8E8Y - chains 1 and L of the 6 polymer chains in the assembly; structure by electron microscopy, 2.50 A resolution.

# Chain 1
Molecule: Capsid protein VP1
From: Human poliovirus 2 strain Sabin
UniProt: Q8B3S1 (Q8B3S1_9ENTO); residues 25-301 here correspond to UniProt positions 603-879 (UniProt number = residue number + 578)
Chain sequence (277 residues; each row starts with the number of its first residue):
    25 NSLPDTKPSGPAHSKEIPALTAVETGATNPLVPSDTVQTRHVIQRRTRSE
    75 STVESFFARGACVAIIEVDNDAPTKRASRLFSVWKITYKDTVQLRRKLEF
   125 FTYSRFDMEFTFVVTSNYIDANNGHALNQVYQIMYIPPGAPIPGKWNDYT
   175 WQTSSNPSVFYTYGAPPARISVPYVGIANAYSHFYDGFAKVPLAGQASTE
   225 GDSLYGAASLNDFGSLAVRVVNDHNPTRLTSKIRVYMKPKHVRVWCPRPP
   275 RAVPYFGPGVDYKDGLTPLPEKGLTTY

# Chain L
Molecule: 9H2 Fab light chain
From: Homo sapiens
Notes: antibody fragment or engineered binder
Chain sequence (109 residues; each row starts with the number of its first residue):
    21 SALTQPASVSGSPGQSITISCTGTITDIGYYNYVSWYQQHPGKAPKLIIF
    71 DVTNRPSGVSDRFSGSKSGNTASLTISGLQAEDEGDYYCFSHRSNNIRVF
   121 GGGTKLTVL
Disulfide bonds: C41-C109

# How chain 1 and chain L interact
Residue-residue contacts (5; chain 1 residue first):
  G168(1) with N74(L), hydrogen bond (backbone-side chain)
  L228(1) with I45(L), hydrophobic; T46(L)
  L234(1) with G49(L)
  P282(1) with Y50(L)
Other interface residues (no listed pair), chain 1 (5 interface residues in all): T223
Other interface residues (no listed pair), chain L (6 interface residues in all): N90

# Overview
5 residues of chain 1 and 6 residues of chain L are in contact; the contacts include 1 hydrogen bond. Its one
hydrogen-bonded contact is G168(1)-N74(L).
Chain 1 is Capsid protein VP1 (Human poliovirus 2 strain Sabin) and chain L is 9H2 Fab light chain (Homo
sapiens); the structure, 9H2 Fab-Sabin poliovirus 2 complex, was determined by electron microscopy together
with 8E8L, 8E8R, 8E8S, 8E8X and 8E8Z from the same study.
